PDB entry 5T7X | X-ray diffraction, 2.35 A resolution | chains D and B of the 4 polymer chains in the assembly

Chain D:
Molecule: 18-nt DNA strand
Sequence (18 nucleotides; numbered 201 to 218; the number before each row is that of its first residue):
   201 GGGTAGCATA GGCTATCC

Chain B:
Protein: Epstein-Barr nuclear antigen 1
From: Human herpesvirus 4 (strain B95-8)
UniProt: Q3KSS4 (EBNA1_EBVG); residue numbers follow UniProt; this construct covers 459-607
Sequence (149 residues; row label = number of the first residue in the row):
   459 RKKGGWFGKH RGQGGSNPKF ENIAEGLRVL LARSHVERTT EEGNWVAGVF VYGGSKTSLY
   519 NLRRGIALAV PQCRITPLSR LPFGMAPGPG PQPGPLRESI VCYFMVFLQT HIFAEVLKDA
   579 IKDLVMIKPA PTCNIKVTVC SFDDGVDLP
Construct notes: engineered mutation Ile-585 (Thr in Q3KSS4)

How chain D and chain B interact:
Pairs across the interface (31):
  DA210(D) / Arg-538(B)  phosphate contact
  DG211(D) / Lys-514(B)  salt bridge to the phosphate
  DG211(D) / Leu-536(B)  hydrogen bond to the phosphate
  DG211(D) / Arg-538(B)  salt bridge to the phosphate
  DG211(D) / Cys-560(B)  hydrogen bond to the phosphate
  DG212(D) / Trp-464(B)  base contact
  DG212(D) / Arg-469(B)  sugar contact
  DG212(D) / Gly-470(B)  hydrogen bond to the phosphate
  DG212(D) / Tyr-518(B)  phosphate contact
  DG212(D) / Arg-521(B)  salt bridge to the phosphate
  DG212(D) / Pro-535(B)  phosphate contact
  DG212(D) / Leu-536(B)  hydrogen bond to the phosphate
  DC213(D) / Lys-467(B)  sugar contact
  DC213(D) / His-468(B)  sugar contact
  DC213(D) / Gly-470(B)  hydrogen bond to the phosphate
  DC213(D) / Gln-471(B)  hydrogen bond to the phosphate
  DC213(D) / Gly-472(B)  hydrogen bond to the phosphate
  DC213(D) / Tyr-518(B)  hydrogen bond to the phosphate
  DC213(D) / Arg-521(B)  salt bridge to the phosphate
  DC213(D) / Arg-522(B)  salt bridge to the phosphate
  DT214(D) / Phe-465(B)  sugar contact
  DT214(D) / Lys-467(B)  salt bridge to the phosphate
  DT214(D) / Gly-472(B)  phosphate contact
  DT214(D) / Gly-473(B)  hydrogen bond to the phosphate
  DT214(D) / Tyr-518(B)  base contact
  DT214(D) / Arg-522(B)  salt bridge to the phosphate
  DA215(D) / Phe-465(B)  sugar contact
  DT216(D) / Arg-459(B)  salt bridge to the phosphate
  DT216(D) / Lys-460(B)  sugar contact
  DT216(D) / Lys-461(B)  base contact
  DC217(D) / Arg-459(B)  salt bridge to the phosphate
Other interface residues (no listed pair), chain B (24 interface residues in all): Gly-462, Gly-463, Lys-477, Phe-478

In short:
8 residues of chain D and 24 residues of chain B are in contact; the contacts include 9 hydrogen bonds and 9
salt bridges. Among the polar pairs are DG211(D)/Leu-536(B), DG211(D)/Cys-560(B) and DG212(D)/Gly-470(B).
Here chain D is an 18-nt DNA strand and chain B is Epstein-Barr nuclear antigen 1 (Human herpesvirus 4 (strain
B95-8)). Entry 5T7X (Crystal structure of HHV-4 EBNA1 DNA binding domain (patient-derived, nasopharyngeal
carcinoma) bound to DNA) was determined by X-ray diffraction.
